Entry 1U1C (X-ray diffraction, 2.20 A resolution); this record covers chains A and B of the 6 polymer chains in the assembly.

Chain A (and B):
Protein: Uridine phosphorylase
Organism: Escherichia coli
Notes: EC 2.4.2.3; chain B of this document is another copy of the same molecule, construct and numbering; everything in this record applies to it too
Reference sequence: P12758 (UDP_ECOLI); residues 2-253 here correspond to UniProt positions 1-252 (UniProt number = residue number - 1)
Amino-acid sequence (256 residues; row label = number of the first residue in the row; numbers below 1 keep their minus sign (Gly-2 is residue -2)):
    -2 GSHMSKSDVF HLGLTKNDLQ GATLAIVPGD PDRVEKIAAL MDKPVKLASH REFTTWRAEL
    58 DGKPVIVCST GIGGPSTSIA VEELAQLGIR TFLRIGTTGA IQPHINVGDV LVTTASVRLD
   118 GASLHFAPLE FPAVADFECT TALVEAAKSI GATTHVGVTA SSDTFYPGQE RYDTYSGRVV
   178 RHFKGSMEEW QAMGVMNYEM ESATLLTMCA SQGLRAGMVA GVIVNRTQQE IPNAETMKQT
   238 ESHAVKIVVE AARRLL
Unresolved in the structure: -2 to 0 (chain B: -2 to 2)
Construct notes: cloning artifact (-2 to 1)
Bound ions: K+: Glu49, Ile69, Ser73 (shared with Glu49(B), Ile69(B), Ser73(B) of chain B)
Small-molecule neighbours:
  - BAU (1-((2-hydroxyethoxy)methyl)-5-benzylpyrimidine-2,4(1h,3h)-dione), molecule 1: Phe7, His8, Arg48
  - BAU, molecule 2: Ile69, Thr94, Thr95, Gly96, Phe162, Gln166, Arg168, Tyr195, Glu196, Met197, Ile220, Val221, Glu227, Pro229

How chain A and chain B interact:
Pairs across the interface (100):
  Phe7(A) with Phe162(B), hydrophobic; Tyr163(B); Glu227(B)
  His8(A) with Phe162(B)
  Asp27(A) with Arg48(B)
  Pro28(A) with Arg48(B)
  Asp29(A) with Arg48(B), hydrogen bond (side chain-backbone)
  His47(A) with Asp29(B)
  Arg48(A) with Gly26(B); Asp27(B); Pro28(B); Asp29(B), hydrogen bond (backbone-side chain); Ile69(B); Thr94(B)
  Glu49(A) with Glu49(B); Gly68(B); Ile69(B), hydrogen bond (side chain-backbone)
  Phe50(A) with Ile69(B), hydrophobic
  Gly68(A) with Glu49(B)
  Ile69(A) with Arg48(B); Glu49(B), hydrogen bond (backbone-side chain); Phe50(B), hydrophobic; Ile76(B), hydrophobic
  Gly70(A) with Pro72(B)
  Pro72(A) with Gly70(B); Pro72(B); Asp160(B); Met197(B), hydrophobic
  Ser75(A) with Asp160(B); Thr161(B), hydrogen bond
  Ile76(A) with Ile69(B), hydrophobic; Phe162(B), hydrophobic
  Glu79(A) with Tyr163(B); Thr171(B); Tyr172(B), hydrogen bond (side chain-backbone)
  Glu80(A) with Tyr163(B), hydrogen bond
  Ala82(A) with Tyr172(B)
  Gln83(A) with Asp170(B)
  Arg87(A) with Tyr172(B), hydrogen bond
  Thr94(A) with Arg48(B)
  Leu116(A) with His122(B), hydrogen bond (backbone-side chain)
  Gly118(A) with Gly118(B); Asp160(B), hydrogen bond (backbone-side chain)
  Ala119(A) with Asp160(B), hydrogen bond (backbone-side chain)
  Leu121(A) with Val177(B)
  His122(A) with Leu116(B), hydrogen bond (side chain-backbone); Ser159(B); Asp160(B); Thr161(B); Pro164(B); Gly165(B); Val177(B); Phe180(B)
  Phe123(A) with Thr161(B); Pro164(B), hydrophobic; Arg175(B), hydrogen bond (backbone-side chain); Val177(B)
  Ala124(A) with Val177(B), hydrophobic
  Ser159(A) with His122(B)
  Asp160(A) with Pro72(B); Gly118(B), hydrogen bond (side chain-backbone); Ala119(B), hydrogen bond (side chain-backbone); His122(B); Asp160(B)
  Thr161(A) with Ser75(B), hydrogen bond; His122(B); Phe123(B)
  Phe162(A) with Phe7(B), hydrophobic; His8(B); Ile76(B), hydrophobic
  Tyr163(A) with Phe7(B); Glu79(B); Glu80(B), hydrogen bond
  Pro164(A) with His122(B); Phe123(B), hydrophobic
  Gly165(A) with His122(B)
  Asp170(A) with Gln83(B)
  Thr171(A) with Glu79(B)
  Tyr172(A) with Glu79(B), hydrogen bond (backbone-side chain); Ala82(B); Arg87(B); Gln209(B); Leu211(B), hydrophobic
  Ser173(A) with Gln209(B), hydrogen bond
  Arg175(A) with Phe123(B), hydrogen bond (side chain-backbone); Ser208(B), hydrogen bond; Gln209(B)
  Val177(A) with Leu121(B); His122(B); Phe123(B); Ala124(B); Pro125(B)
  Phe180(A) with His122(B)
  Met197(A) with Pro72(B), hydrophobic
  Ser208(A) with Arg175(B), hydrogen bond (backbone-side chain)
  Gln209(A) with Tyr172(B); Ser173(B), hydrogen bond; Arg175(B)
  Leu211(A) with Tyr172(B), hydrophobic
  Glu227(A) with Phe7(B)
Also at the interface, not in a pair above, chain A (54 interface residues in all): Gly26, Arg30, Gly71, Ser73, Asp117, Pro125, Ile228
Also at the interface, not in a pair above, chain B (54 interface residues in all): Arg30, His47, Gly71, Ser73, Asp117, Pro229

In short:
Chain A and chain B each contribute 54 residues to their interface, with 23 hydrogen bonds. Polar contacts
include Asp29(A)-Arg48(B), Glu49(A)-Ile69(B) and Ser75(A)-Thr161(B). Ligands of chain A: compound BAU. The K+
site is built by Glu49(A), Ile69(A) and Ser73(A).
Both chains are Uridine phosphorylase (Escherichia coli). Entry 1U1C (Structure of E. coli uridine
phosphorylase complexed to 5-benzylacyclouridine (BAU)) was determined by X-ray diffraction, deposited
together with 1U1D, 1U1E, 1U1F and 1U1G.
